PDB entry 6S9O | X-ray diffraction, 3.17 A resolution | chain A

Chain A:
Molecule: designed Armadillo repeat protein with internal Lock1 fused to target peptide KRKRKLKFKR
Source organism: synthetic construct
Sequence (344 residues; row label = number of the first residue in the row):
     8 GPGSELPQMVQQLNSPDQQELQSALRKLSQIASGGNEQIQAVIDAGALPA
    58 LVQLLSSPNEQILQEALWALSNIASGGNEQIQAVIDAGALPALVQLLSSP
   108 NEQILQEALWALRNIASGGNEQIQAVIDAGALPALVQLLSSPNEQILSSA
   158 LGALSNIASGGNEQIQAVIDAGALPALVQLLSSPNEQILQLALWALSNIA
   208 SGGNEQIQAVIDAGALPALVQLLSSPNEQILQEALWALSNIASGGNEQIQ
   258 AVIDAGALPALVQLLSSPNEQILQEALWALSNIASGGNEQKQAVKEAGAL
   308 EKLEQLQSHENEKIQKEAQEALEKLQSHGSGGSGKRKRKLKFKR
Disordered / not traced: 8, 337-339
Ion coordination: Ca2+ site 1: Pro107, Glu109 (shared with 2 residues of chain B); Ca2+ site 2: Pro149, Glu151 (shared with 2 residues of chain B); Ca2+ site 3: Pro191, Glu193 (shared with 2 residues of chain B); Ca2+ site 4: Pro233, Glu235 (shared with 2 residues of chain B); Ca2+ site 5: Pro275, Glu277 (shared with 2 residues of chain B)

Summary:
Pro107 and Glu109 form the Ca2+ site 1. The Ca2+ site 2 is built by Pro149 and Glu151.
Chain A is designed Armadillo repeat protein with internal Lock1 fused to target peptide KRKRKLKFKR (synthetic
construct); the structure, Designed Armadillo Repeat protein internal Lock1 fused to target peptide
KRKRKLKFKR, was determined by X-ray diffraction together with 6S9L, 6S9M, 6S9N and 6S9P from the same study.
